Entry 5YW8 (electron microscopy, 4.40 A resolution (low resolution: residue-level contacts below are approximate; hydrogen-bond / salt-bridge calls are withheld)); this record covers chains A and C of the 8 polymer chains in the assembly.

[Chain A (and C)]
Molecule: ATP-sensitive inward rectifier potassium channel 11
Organism: Mus musculus
Notes: chain C of this document is another copy of the same molecule, construct and numbering; everything in this record applies to it too
Reference sequence: Q61743 (KCJ11_MOUSE); residue numbers follow UniProt; this construct covers 1-390
Sequence (390 residues; numbered 1 to 390; the number before each row is that of its first residue):
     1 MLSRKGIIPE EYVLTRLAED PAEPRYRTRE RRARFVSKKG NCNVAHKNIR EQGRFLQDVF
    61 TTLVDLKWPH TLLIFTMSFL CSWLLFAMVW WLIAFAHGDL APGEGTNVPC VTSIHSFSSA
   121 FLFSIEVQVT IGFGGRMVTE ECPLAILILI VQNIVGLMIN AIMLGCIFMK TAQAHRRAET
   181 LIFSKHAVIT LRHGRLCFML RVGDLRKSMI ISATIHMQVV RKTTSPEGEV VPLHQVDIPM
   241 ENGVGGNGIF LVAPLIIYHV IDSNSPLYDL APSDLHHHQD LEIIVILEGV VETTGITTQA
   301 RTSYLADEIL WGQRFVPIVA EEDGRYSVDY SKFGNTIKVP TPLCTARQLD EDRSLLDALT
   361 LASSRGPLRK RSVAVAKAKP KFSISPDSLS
Disordered / not traced: 1-31, 357-390
Disulfide bonds: Cys110-Cys142
Residues lining bound ligands:
  - ATP-gamma-S (AGS; phosphothiophosphoric acid-adenylate ester), molecule 1: Asn48, Ile49, Arg50, Arg54
  - ATP-gamma-S (AGS), molecule 2: Ile182, Phe183, Ser184, Lys185, Leu205, Tyr330, Ser331, Phe333, Gly334

[Chain A / chain C interface]
Residue-residue contacts - 95 pairs, chain A then chain C:
  Ala33(A) - Gly324(C)
  Ala33(A) - Arg325(C)
  Ala33(A) - Tyr326(C)
  Arg34(A) - Tyr326(C)
  Phe35(A) - Val252(C)
  Cys42(A) - Val252(C)
  Asn43(A) - Arg325(C)
  Val44(A) - Tyr326(C)
  Ala45(A) - Arg325(C)
  Ala45(A) - Tyr326(C)
  Ala45(A) - Ser327(C)
  Ala45(A) - Val328(C)
  His46(A) - Val252(C)
  His46(A) - Val328(C)
  His46(A) - Tyr330(C)
  Lys47(A) - Val328(C)
  Lys47(A) - Asp329(C)
  Lys47(A) - Tyr330(C)
  Asn48(A) - Asp329(C)
  Asn48(A) - Tyr330(C)
  Asn48(A) - Ser331(C)
  Ile49(A) - Leu205(C)
  Ile49(A) - Tyr330(C)
  Arg54(A) - Glu179(C)
  Arg54(A) - Leu205(C)
  Phe55(A) - Leu205(C)
  Gln57(A) - Arg176(C)
  Gln57(A) - Glu179(C)
  Phe60(A) - Trp68(C)
  Phe60(A) - Thr171(C)
  Thr61(A) - Gln173(C)
  Val64(A) - Thr293(C)
  Phe123(A) - Phe133(C)
  Val127(A) - Ile131(C)
  Thr130(A) - Thr130(C)
  Thr130(A) - Ile131(C)
  Ile131(A) - Ile131(C)
  Gly132(A) - Ile131(C)
  Gly132(A) - Gly132(C)
  Gly134(A) - Phe133(C)
  Arg136(A) - Phe133(C)
  Met137(A) - Phe133(C)
  Met137(A) - Gly135(C)
  Met137(A) - Arg136(C)
  Val138(A) - Leu122(C)
  Val138(A) - Phe133(C)
  Val138(A) - Arg136(C)
  Thr139(A) - Leu122(C)
  Glu140(A) - Ser118(C)
  Glu140(A) - Ser119(C)
  Ile146(A) - Leu122(C)
  Ile150(A) - Trp83(C)
  Ile150(A) - Phe121(C)
  Ile150(A) - Ile125(C)
  Asn153(A) - Val129(C)
  Asn153(A) - Ile131(C)
  Ile154(A) - Phe79(C)
  Leu157(A) - Phe79(C)
  Leu157(A) - Asn160(C)
  Met158(A) - Phe75(C)
  Met158(A) - Met163(C)
  Met158(A) - Ile167(C)
  Ala161(A) - Ile167(C)
  Ile162(A) - Ile167(C)
  Ile162(A) - Thr171(C)
  Leu164(A) - Leu164(C)
  Gly165(A) - Phe168(C)
  Phe168(A) - Phe168(C)
  Met169(A) - Phe168(C)
  Met169(A) - Thr171(C)
  Met169(A) - Ala172(C)
  Met169(A) - Thr293(C)
  Ala172(A) - Thr293(C)
  Gln173(A) - Thr293(C)
  Gln218(A) - Phe250(C)
  Pro226(A) - His193(C)
  Glu227(A) - Leu191(C)
  Glu229(A) - Arg314(C)
  Pro232(A) - Pro317(C)
  Pro232(A) - Val319(C)
  Gln235(A) - Phe250(C)
  Gln235(A) - Val252(C)
  Asp237(A) - Gly243(C)
  Asp237(A) - Val244(C)
  Pro239(A) - Val244(C)
  Ile284(A) - Phe250(C)
  Ile286(A) - Phe250(C)
  Ile296(A) - Glu292(C)
  Ile296(A) - Thr293(C)
  Ile296(A) - Thr294(C)
  Ile296(A) - Gly295(C)
  Thr297(A) - Ile211(C)
  Thr297(A) - Val290(C)
  Gln299(A) - Phe250(C)
  Arg301(A) - Met209(C)
Also at the interface, not in a pair above, chain A (63 interface residues in all): Val36, Asp58, Phe133, Leu149, Val230, Leu233, Glu288
Also at the interface, not in a pair above, chain C (57 interface residues in all): Thr76, Thr180, Asp204, Ser212, Gly245, Glu321

[Overview]
63 residues of chain A face 57 of chain C across their interface. Chain A binds ATP-gamma-S.
Chain A and chain C are both ATP-sensitive inward rectifier potassium channel 11 (Mus musculus); the
structure, Structure of pancreatic ATP-sensitive potassium channel bound with ATPgammaS (all particles at
4.4A), was determined by electron microscopy (same publication as 5YKE, 5YKF, 5YKG, 5YW9, 5YWA, 5YWB and
5YWC).
